Entry 9BX2 (electron microscopy, 3.79 A resolution); this record covers chains A and B of the 4 polymer chains in the assembly.

== Chain A (and B) ==
Name: Ribonucleoside-diphosphate reductase subunit alpha
Source organism: Bacillus subtilis
Notes: EC 1.17.4.1; chain B of this document is another copy of the same molecule, construct and numbering; everything in this record applies to it too
UniProt: P50620 (RIR1_BACSU); residues 1-700 here = UniProt positions 1-700
Chain sequence (700 residues; numbered 1 to 700; the number before each row is that of its first residue):
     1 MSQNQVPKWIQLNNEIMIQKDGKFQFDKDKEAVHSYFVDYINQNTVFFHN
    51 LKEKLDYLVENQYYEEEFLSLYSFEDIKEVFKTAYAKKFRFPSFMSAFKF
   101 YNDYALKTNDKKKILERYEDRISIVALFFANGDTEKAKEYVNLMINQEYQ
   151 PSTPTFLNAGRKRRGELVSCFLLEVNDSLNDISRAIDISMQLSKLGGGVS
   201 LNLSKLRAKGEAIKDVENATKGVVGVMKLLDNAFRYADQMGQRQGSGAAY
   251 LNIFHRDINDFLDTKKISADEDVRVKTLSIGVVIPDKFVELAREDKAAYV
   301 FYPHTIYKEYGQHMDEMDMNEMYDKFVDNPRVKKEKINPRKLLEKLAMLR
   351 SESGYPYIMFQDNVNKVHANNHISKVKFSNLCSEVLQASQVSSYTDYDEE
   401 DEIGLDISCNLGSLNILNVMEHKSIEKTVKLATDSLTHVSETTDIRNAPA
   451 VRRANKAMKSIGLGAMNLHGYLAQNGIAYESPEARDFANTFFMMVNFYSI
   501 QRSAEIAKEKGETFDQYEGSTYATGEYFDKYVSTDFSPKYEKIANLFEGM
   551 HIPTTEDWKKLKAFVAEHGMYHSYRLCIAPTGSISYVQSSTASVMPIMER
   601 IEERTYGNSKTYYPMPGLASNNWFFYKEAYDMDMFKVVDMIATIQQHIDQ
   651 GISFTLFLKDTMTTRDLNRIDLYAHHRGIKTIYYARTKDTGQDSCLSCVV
Disordered / not traced: 1-5, 689-700
Ligand contacts:
  - ATP (adenosine-5'-triphosphate): Lys30, Val33, His34, Phe37, Val38, Asn42, Phe89, Arg90, Phe91, Arg117
  - dTTP (TTP), molecule 1: Asp177, Ser178, Leu179, Ile182, Leu206, Arg207, Ala212, Ile213, Lys214, Ala219, Thr220, Lys221, His304
  - dTTP (TTP), molecule 2: Lys194, Tyr236, Ala237, Asp238
Swiss-Prot annotation at these positions:
  - active site: Asn380 (Proton acceptor), Cys382 (Cysteine radical intermediate), Glu384 (Proton acceptor)
  - binding site (substrate): Thr153, Ser169, Cys170, Gly198, Asn380 to Glu384, Pro580 to Ile584
  - site: Cys170 (Important for hydrogen atom transfer), Asp177 (Allosteric effector binding), Arg207 (Allosteric effector binding), Cys409 (Important for hydrogen atom transfer), Tyr683 (Important for electron transfer), Tyr684 (Important for electron transfer), Cys695 (Interacts with thioredoxin/glutaredoxin), Cys698 (Interacts with thioredoxin/glutaredoxin)
  - mutagenesis: His255 (H255Y: In ts-A 73; temperature-sensitive lethal mutation)
What the authors report for this chain:
  - catalytic residues: Cys382 (citing earlier work)

== How chain A and chain B interact ==
Contacting residue pairs - 61 pairs, chain A then chain B:
  Leu179(A) - Met190(B)
  Leu179(A) - Gln191(B)
  Leu179(A) - Lys194(B)
  Asn180(A) - Gln191(B)  hydrogen bond
  Asn180(A) - Asn447(B)  hydrogen bond
  Ile182(A) - Tyr236(B)
  Ser183(A) - Asp187(B)  hydrogen bond
  Ser183(A) - Met190(B)
  Arg184(A) - Arg184(B)
  Arg184(A) - Tyr397(B)
  Asp187(A) - Ser183(B)  hydrogen bond
  Met190(A) - Leu179(B)
  Met190(A) - Ser183(B)
  Gln191(A) - Leu179(B)
  Gln191(A) - Asn180(B)  hydrogen bond
  Lys194(A) - Leu179(B)
  Ile213(A) - Met240(B)
  Asp215(A) - Arg163(B)
  Val216(A) - Met240(B)  hydrophobic
  Ala219(A) - Met240(B)  hydrophobic
  Lys221(A) - Arg235(B)
  Lys221(A) - Tyr236(B)  hydrogen bond (side chain-backbone)
  Lys221(A) - Asp238(B)  salt bridge
  Gly225(A) - Tyr236(B)
  Val226(A) - Tyr236(B)
  Lys228(A) - Asn232(B)
  Leu229(A) - Asn232(B)
  Leu229(A) - Ala233(B)  hydrophobic
  Leu229(A) - Tyr236(B)  hydrophobic
  Asn232(A) - Lys228(B)
  Asn232(A) - Leu229(B)
  Asn232(A) - Asn232(B)  hydrogen bond
  Ala233(A) - Leu229(B)  hydrophobic
  Arg235(A) - Lys221(B)  hydrogen bond (backbone-side chain)
  Tyr236(A) - Leu179(B)  hydrophobic
  Tyr236(A) - Ile182(B)
  Tyr236(A) - Lys221(B)  hydrogen bond (backbone-side chain)
  Tyr236(A) - Gly225(B)
  Tyr236(A) - Val226(B)
  Tyr236(A) - Leu229(B)  hydrophobic
  Asp238(A) - Lys221(B)  salt bridge
  Met240(A) - Glu217(B)
  Met240(A) - Asn218(B)
  Met240(A) - Ala219(B)  hydrophobic
  Asp396(A) - Arg446(B)
  Asp396(A) - Asn447(B)  hydrogen bond
  Tyr397(A) - Arg184(B)
  Tyr397(A) - Asp401(B)  hydrogen bond
  Tyr397(A) - Ile403(B)
  Tyr397(A) - Arg446(B)
  Tyr397(A) - Asn447(B)  hydrogen bond (backbone-side chain)
  Tyr397(A) - Pro449(B)  hydrophobic
  Asp398(A) - Arg452(B)  salt bridge
  Asp401(A) - Tyr397(B)  hydrogen bond
  Ile403(A) - Tyr397(B)
  Arg446(A) - Asp396(B)
  Arg446(A) - Tyr397(B)  hydrogen bond (backbone-backbone)
  Asn447(A) - Asn180(B)
  Asn447(A) - Asp396(B)  hydrogen bond
  Asn447(A) - Tyr397(B)  hydrogen bond (side chain-backbone)
  Pro449(A) - Tyr397(B)  hydrophobic
Other interface residues (no listed pair), chain A (36 interface residues in all): Ile186, Asn218, Ala237, Asp272
Other interface residues (no listed pair), chain B (34 interface residues in all): Gln242, Lys276

== Overview ==
36 residues of chain A face 34 of chain B across their interface; the contacts include 16 hydrogen bonds and 3
salt bridges. Polar pairs include Lys221(A)-Asp238(B), Asp398(A)-Arg452(B) and Asn180(A)-Gln191(B). Ligands of
chain A: dTTP and ATP. From the paper: the catalytic residue Cys382(A).
Chain A and chain B are both Ribonucleoside-diphosphate reductase subunit alpha (Bacillus subtilis); the
structure, Class 2 model for preturnover condition of Bacillus subtilis ribonucleotide reductase complex, was
determined by electron microscopy, deposited together with 9BW3, 9BWX, 9BX3, 9BX6, 9BX8, 9BX9 and 39 further
entries.
